Entry 2HHH (X-ray diffraction, 3.35 A resolution); this record covers chains A and Q of the 21 polymer chains in the assembly.

Chain A:
Molecule: 16S ribosomal RNA
From: Thermus thermophilus
Sequence (1522 nucleotides; row label = number of the first residue in the row):
     1 UUUGUUGGAG AGUUUGAUCC UGGCUCAGGG UGAACGCUGG CGGCGUGCCU AAGACAUGCA
    61 AGUCGUGCGG GCCGCGGGGU UUUACUCCGU GGUCAGCGGC GGACGGGUGA GUAACGCGUG
   121 GGUGACCUAC CCGGAAGAGG GGGACAACCC GGGGAAACUC GGGCUAAUCC CCCAUGUGGA
   181 CCCGCCCCUU GGGGUGUGUC CAAAGGGCUU UGCCCGCUUC CGGAUGGGCC CGCGUCCCAU
   241 CAGCUAGUUG GUGGGGUAAU GGCCCACCAA GGCGACGACG GGUAGCCGGU CUGAGAGGAU
   301 GGCCGGCCAC AGGGGCACUG AGACACGGGC CCCACUCCUA CGGGAGGCAG CAGUUAGGAA
   361 UCUUCCGCAA UGGGCGCAAG CCUGACGGAG CGACGCCGCU UGGAGGAAGA AGCCCUUCGG
   421 GGUGUAAACU CCUGAACCCG GGACGAAACC CCCGACGAGG GGACUGACGG UACCGGGGUA
   481 AUAGCGCCGG CCAACUCCGU GCCAGCAGCC GCGGUAAUAC GGAGGGCGCG AGCGUUACCC
   541 GGAUUCACUG GGCGUAAAGG GCGUGUAGGC GGCCUGGGGC GUCCCAUGUG AAAGACCACG
   601 GCUCAACCGU GGGGGAGCGU GGGAUACGCU CAGGCUAGAC GGUGGGAGAG GGUGGUGGAA
   661 UUCCCGGAGU AGCGGUGAAA UGCGCAGAUA CCGGGAGGAA CGCCGAUGGC GAAGGCAGCC
   721 ACCUGGUCCA CCCGUGACGC UGAGGCGCGA AAGCGUGGGG AGCAAACCGG AUUAGAUACC
   781 CGGGUAGUCC ACGCCCUAAA CGAUGCGCGC UAGGUCUCUG GGUCUCCUGG GGGCCGAAGC
   841 UAACGCGUUA AGCGCGCCGC CUGGGGAGUA CGGCCGCAAG GCUGAAACUC AAAGGAAUUG
   901 ACGGGGGCCC GCACAAGCGG UGGAGCAUGU GGUUUAAUUC GAAGCAACGC GAAGAACCUU
   961 ACCAGGCCUU GACAUGCUAG GGAACCCGGG UGAAAGCCUG GGGUGCCCCG CGAGGGGAGC
  1021 CCUAGCACAG GUGCUGCAUG GCCGUCGUCA GCUCGUGCCG UGAGGUGUUG GGUUAAGUCC
  1081 CGCAACGAGC GCAACCCCCG CCGUUAGUUG CCAGCGGUUC GGCCGGGCAC UCUAACGGGA
  1141 CUGCCCGCGA AAGCGGGAGG AAGGAGGGGA CGACGUCUGG UCAGCAUGGC CCUUACGGCC
  1201 UGGGCGACAC ACGUGCUACA AUGCCCACUA CAAAGCGAUG CCACCCGGCA ACGGGGAGCU
  1261 AAUCGCAAAA AGGUGGGCCC AGUUCGGAUU GGGGUCUGCA ACCCGACCCC AUGAAGCCGG
  1321 AAUCGCUAGU AAUCGCGGAU CAGCCAUGCC GCGGUGAAUA CGUUCCCGGG CCUUGUACAC
  1381 ACCGCCCGUC ACGCCAUGGG AGCGGGCUCU ACCCGAAGUC GCCGGGAGCC UACGGGCAGG
  1441 CGCCGAGGGU AGGGCCCGUG ACUGGGGCGA AGUCGUAACA AGGUAGCUGU ACCGGAAGGU
  1501 GCGGCUGGAU CACCUCCUUU CU
Disordered / not traced: 1-5, 1511-1522
Small-molecule neighbours:
  - kasugamycin (KSG; (1S,2R,3S,4R,5S,6S)-2,3,4,5,6-pentahydroxycyclohexyl 2-amino-4-{[carboxy(imino)methyl]amino}-2,3,4,6-tetradeoxy-alpha-D-arabino-hexopyranoside), molecule 1: G677, U772, U773
  - kasugamycin (KSG), molecule 2: A776, A778, C779, G904, U1476, A1477, G1482, G1483, U1484

Chain Q:
Molecule: 30S ribosomal protein S17
From: Thermus thermophilus
Reference sequence: P24321 (RS17_THETH); residues 1-105 here correspond to UniProt positions 0-104 (UniProt number = residue number - 1)
Sequence (105 residues; each row starts with the number of its first residue):
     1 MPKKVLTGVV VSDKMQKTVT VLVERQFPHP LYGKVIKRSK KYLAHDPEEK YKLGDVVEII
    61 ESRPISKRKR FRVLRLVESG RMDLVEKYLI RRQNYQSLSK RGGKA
Disordered / not traced: 1

How chain A and chain Q interact:
Residue-residue contacts (92; chain A residue first):
  G121(A) - Pro2(Q)  hydrogen bond to the sugar
  G121(A) - Glu61(Q)  hydrogen bond to the base
  G122(A) - Pro2(Q)  phosphate contact
  G122(A) - Lys3(Q)  hydrogen bond to the phosphate
  U123(A) - Lys3(Q)  salt bridge to the phosphate
  A125(A) - Arg63(Q)  salt bridge to the phosphate
  A125(A) - Pro64(Q)  base contact
  U190(A) - Ser62(Q)  hydrogen bond to the base
  U190(A) - Arg63(Q)  hydrogen bond to the base
  U190(A) - Arg72(Q)  base contact
  G191(A) - Arg63(Q)  base contact
  C230(A) - Pro64(Q)  sugar contact
  C230(A) - Arg70(Q)  hydrogen bond to the phosphate
  C231(A) - Glu61(Q)  sugar contact
  C231(A) - Arg70(Q)  salt bridge to the phosphate
  C231(A) - Phe71(Q)  sugar contact
  G232(A) - Lys4(Q)  sugar contact
  G232(A) - Lys40(Q)  salt bridge to the phosphate
  G232(A) - Tyr42(Q)  hydrogen bond to the phosphate
  C233(A) - Arg25(Q)  hydrogen bond to the phosphate
  C233(A) - Lys40(Q)  salt bridge to the phosphate
  C233(A) - Tyr42(Q)  phosphate contact
  G234(A) - Arg25(Q)  salt bridge to the phosphate
  A242(A) - Ser99(Q)  sugar contact
  G243(A) - Ser99(Q)  phosphate contact
  G243(A) - Lys100(Q)  salt bridge to the phosphate
  U249(A) - Met15(Q)  sugar contact
  U249(A) - Lys67(Q)  salt bridge to the phosphate
  G250(A) - Met15(Q)  sugar contact
  G250(A) - Gln16(Q)  hydrogen bond to the sugar
  G250(A) - Thr18(Q)  hydrogen bond to the phosphate
  G250(A) - Ser66(Q)  hydrogen bond to the phosphate
  G250(A) - Lys67(Q)  phosphate contact
  G250(A) - Arg68(Q)  phosphate contact
  G250(A) - Lys69(Q)  phosphate contact
  G251(A) - Gln16(Q)  hydrogen bond to the sugar
  G251(A) - Lys17(Q)  hydrogen bond to the phosphate
  G251(A) - His45(Q)  salt bridge to the phosphate
  G251(A) - Ile65(Q)  phosphate contact
  G251(A) - Ser66(Q)  phosphate contact
  G251(A) - Lys69(Q)  salt bridge to the phosphate
  U252(A) - Lys17(Q)  salt bridge to the phosphate
  U260(A) - Arg63(Q)  sugar contact
  U260(A) - Pro64(Q)  hydrogen bond to the sugar
  G261(A) - Pro64(Q)  sugar contact
  G261(A) - Ile65(Q)  sugar contact
  G261(A) - Lys67(Q)  hydrogen bond to the sugar
  G262(A) - Lys67(Q)  phosphate contact
  C263(A) - Lys67(Q)  phosphate contact
  A269(A) - Gln16(Q)  sugar contact
  G271(A) - Lys14(Q)  salt bridge to the phosphate
  G271(A) - Met15(Q)  sugar contact
  G272(A) - Ser12(Q)  hydrogen bond to the phosphate
  G272(A) - Met15(Q)  sugar contact
  G272(A) - Thr20(Q)  hydrogen bond to the phosphate
  G272(A) - Leu43(Q)  phosphate contact
  G272(A) - Arg68(Q)  hydrogen bond to the phosphate
  C273(A) - Thr20(Q)  phosphate contact
  C273(A) - Lys41(Q)  salt bridge to the phosphate
  C273(A) - Arg68(Q)  salt bridge to the phosphate
  G274(A) - Lys41(Q)  salt bridge to the phosphate
  G274(A) - Tyr95(Q)  base contact
  A275(A) - Tyr95(Q)  hydrogen bond to the phosphate
  A275(A) - Leu98(Q)  base contact
  C276(A) - Arg38(Q)  base contact
  C276(A) - Ser39(Q)  hydrogen bond to the base
  C276(A) - Arg91(Q)  base contact
  C548(A) - Leu31(Q)  base contact
  C548(A) - Tyr32(Q)  hydrogen bond to the phosphate
  G565(A) - Ala105(Q)  sugar contact
  U566(A) - Asn94(Q)  sugar contact
  U566(A) - Ala105(Q)  sugar contact
  A567(A) - Ile90(Q)  phosphate contact
  A567(A) - Arg91(Q)  sugar contact
  A567(A) - Asn94(Q)  sugar contact
  G569(A) - Lys34(Q)  hydrogen bond to the phosphate
  G569(A) - Lys37(Q)  salt bridge to the phosphate
  C570(A) - Lys34(Q)  salt bridge to the phosphate
  G619(A) - Pro2(Q)  sugar contact
  U620(A) - Pro2(Q)  sugar contact
  A743(A) - Asn94(Q)  base contact
  G744(A) - Asn94(Q)  hydrogen bond to the base
  G744(A) - Leu98(Q)  sugar contact
  G744(A) - Gly103(Q)  hydrogen bond to the base
  G744(A) - Lys104(Q)  hydrogen bond to the base
  G744(A) - Ala105(Q)  base contact
  G745(A) - Gly102(Q)  sugar contact
  G745(A) - Gly103(Q)  hydrogen bond to the sugar
  G745(A) - Lys104(Q)  hydrogen bond to the sugar
  G745(A) - Ala105(Q)  hydrogen bond to the base
  G873(A) - Lys100(Q)  phosphate contact
  C874(A) - Lys100(Q)  salt bridge to the phosphate
Other interface residues (no listed pair), chain A (52 interface residues in all): G124, C268, A296, A547, G568, G581, U582, C631, C746, C857, C875
Other interface residues (no listed pair), chain Q (52 interface residues in all): Phe27, Pro28, Val35, Arg81, Lys87, Arg92, Arg101

Summary:
Chain A and chain Q each contribute 52 residues to their interface; the contacts include 28 hydrogen bonds and
18 salt bridges. Polar pairs include G121(A)-Glu61(Q), U190(A)-Ser62(Q) and U190(A)-Arg63(Q). Ligands of chain
A: kasugamycin.
Chain A is 16S ribosomal RNA and chain Q is 30S ribosomal protein S17, both from Thermus thermophilus; the
structure, Crystal structure of kasugamycin bound to the 30S ribosomal subunit, was determined by X-ray
diffraction.
